7VS5 - chains ag and hx of the 369 polymer chains in the assembly; structure by electron microscopy, 3.40 A resolution.

== Chain ag ==
Molecule: Major capsid protein
From: Enterobacteria phage T4
UniProt: P04535 (CAPSH_BPT4); residues 1-521 here = UniProt positions 1-521
Chain sequence (521 residues; row label = number of the first residue in the row):
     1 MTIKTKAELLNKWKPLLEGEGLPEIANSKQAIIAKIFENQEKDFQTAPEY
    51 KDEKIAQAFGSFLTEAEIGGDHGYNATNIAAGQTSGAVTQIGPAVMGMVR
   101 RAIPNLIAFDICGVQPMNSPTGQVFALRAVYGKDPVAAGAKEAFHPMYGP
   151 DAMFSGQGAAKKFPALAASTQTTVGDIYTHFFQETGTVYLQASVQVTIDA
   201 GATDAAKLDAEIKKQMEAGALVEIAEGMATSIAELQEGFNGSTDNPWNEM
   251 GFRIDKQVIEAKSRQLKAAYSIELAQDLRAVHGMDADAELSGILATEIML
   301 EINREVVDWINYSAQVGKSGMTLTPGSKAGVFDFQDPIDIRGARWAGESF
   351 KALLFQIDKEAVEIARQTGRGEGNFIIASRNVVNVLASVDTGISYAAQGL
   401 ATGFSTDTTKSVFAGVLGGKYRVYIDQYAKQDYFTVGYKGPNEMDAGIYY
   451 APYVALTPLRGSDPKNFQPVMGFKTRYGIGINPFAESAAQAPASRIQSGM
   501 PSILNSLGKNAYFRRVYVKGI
Not modelled in the structure: 1-65

== Chain hx ==
Molecule: Small outer capsid protein
From: Enterobacteria phage T4
UniProt: P03715 (SOC_BPT4); residues 1-80 here = UniProt positions 1-80
Chain sequence (80 residues; each row starts with the number of its first residue):
     1 MASARGYVNIKTFEQKLDGNKKIEGKEVSVAFPLYSDVHKISGAHYQTFP
    51 SEKAAYSTVYEENQRTEWIAANEDLWKVTG
Not modelled in the structure: 1
Construct notes: conflict Ala4 (Thr in P03715), Val28 (Ile in P03715)

== Chain ag / chain hx interface ==
Residue-residue contacts - 21 pairs, chain ag then chain hx:
  Ala66(ag) - Ser42(hx)
  Asp71(ag) - Phe32(hx)
  His72(ag) - Phe32(hx)
  Gly73(ag) - Phe32(hx)
  Gly73(ag) - Pro50(hx)
  Tyr74(ag) - Pro50(hx)  hydrophobic
  Asn75(ag) - Ala4(hx)
  Asn75(ag) - Arg5(hx)
  Asn75(ag) - Gly6(hx)
  Thr77(ag) - Arg5(hx)
  Asn78(ag) - Arg5(hx)  hydrogen bond (side chain-backbone)
  Asn78(ag) - Phe32(hx)
  Gln83(ag) - Arg5(hx)  hydrogen bond
  Gln83(ag) - Phe32(hx)
  Gln83(ag) - Pro33(hx)
  Gln83(ag) - Ser36(hx)  hydrogen bond
  Thr84(ag) - Phe32(hx)
  Thr84(ag) - Ser36(hx)  hydrogen bond (backbone-side chain)
  Ser85(ag) - Phe32(hx)
  Ser85(ag) - Tyr35(hx)
  Ser85(ag) - His39(hx)
Interface residues without a listed pair, chain ag (13 interface residues in all): Ala81, Gly86

== Overview ==
13 residues of chain ag and 10 residues of chain hx are in contact; the contacts include 4 hydrogen bonds.
Polar contacts include Asn78(ag)-Arg5(hx), Gln83(ag)-Arg5(hx) and Gln83(ag)-Ser36(hx).
Here chain ag is Major capsid protein and chain hx is Small outer capsid protein, both from Enterobacteria
phage T4. Entry 7VS5 (The expanded head structure of phage T4) was determined by electron microscopy,
deposited together with 7VRT.
